PDB entry 4IQ4 | X-ray diffraction, 3.50 A resolution | chains D and F of the 6 polymer chains in the assembly

# Chain D (and F)
Protein: Non-haem bromoperoxidase BPO-A2, Matrix protein 1
Source organism: Streptomyces aureofaciens
Notes: EC 1.11.1.-; chain F of this document is another copy of the same molecule, construct and numbering; everything in this record applies to it too
UniProt: chimeric construct of P29715, P03485: residues 0-277 from P29715 (BPOA2_STRAU) positions 1-278 (UniProt number = residue number + 1); residues 286-447 from P03485 positions 3-164 (UniProt number = residue number - 283)
Amino-acid sequence (456 residues; each row starts with the number of its first residue; numbering starts at 0):
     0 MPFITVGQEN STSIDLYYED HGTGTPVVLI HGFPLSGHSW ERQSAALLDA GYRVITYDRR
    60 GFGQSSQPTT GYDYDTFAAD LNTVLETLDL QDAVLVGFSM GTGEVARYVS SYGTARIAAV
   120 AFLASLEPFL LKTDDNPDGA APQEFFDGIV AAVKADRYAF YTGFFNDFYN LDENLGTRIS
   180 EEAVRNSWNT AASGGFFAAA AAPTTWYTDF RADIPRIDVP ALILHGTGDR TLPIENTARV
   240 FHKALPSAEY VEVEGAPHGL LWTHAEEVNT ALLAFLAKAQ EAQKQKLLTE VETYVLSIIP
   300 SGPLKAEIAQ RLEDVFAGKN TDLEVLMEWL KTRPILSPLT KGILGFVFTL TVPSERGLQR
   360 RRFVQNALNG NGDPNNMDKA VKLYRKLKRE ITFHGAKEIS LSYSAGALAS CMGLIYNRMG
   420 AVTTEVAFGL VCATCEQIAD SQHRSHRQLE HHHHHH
Disordered / not traced: 0, 441-455
Differences from the reference sequence: engineered mutation T24 (Gln25 in P29715), A118 (Lys119 in P29715); linker (278-285); expression tag (448-455)
UniProt features mapped onto this chain:
  - active site: S98, D228, H257

# Chain D / chain F interface
Contacting residue pairs (41; chain D residue first):
  P1(D) with T11(F)
  Y17(D) with S10(F), hydrogen bond; T11(F)
  E18(D) with Q66(F)
  D19(D) with E8(F); N9(F), hydrogen bond; S10(F), hydrogen bond; T11(F)
  H20(D) with E8(F), salt bridge; N9(F); Q66(F); P67(F); T68(F)
  G21(D) with N9(F), hydrogen bond (backbone-side chain); T68(F)
  H37(D) with Q66(F), hydrogen bond
  E40(D) with R156(F), salt bridge; Y157(F), hydrogen bond; F195(F)
  R41(D) with K153(F); A154(F), hydrogen bond (side chain-backbone)
  S43(D) with F195(F)
  A44(D) with F195(F), hydrophobic
  L47(D) with T68(F)
  R52(D) with N9(F)
  L87(D) with S10(F)
  S179(D) with D155(F), hydrogen bond; A158(F)
  E181(D) with Y157(F); A158(F); T161(F), hydrogen bond; W187(F)
  A182(D) with Y157(F)
  R184(D) with W187(F)
  N185(D) with Y157(F), hydrogen bond; W187(F); A191(F)
  N188(D) with W187(F); N188(F)
  W261(D) with D155(F); Y157(F), hydrophobic
Other interface residues (no listed pair), chain F (19 interface residues in all): F196

# In short
The interface between chain D and chain F involves 21 residues on one side and 19 on the other; the contacts
include 10 hydrogen bonds and 2 salt bridges. Polar pairs include H20(D)-E8(F), E40(D)-R156(F) and
Y17(D)-S10(F). UniProt lists 3 active-site residues on chain D.
Chain D and chain F are both Non-haem bromoperoxidase BPO-A2, Matrix protein 1 (Streptomyces aureofaciens);
the structure, Structure of a 16 nm protein cage designed by fusing symmetric oligomeric domains, triple
mutant, P21212 ..., was determined by X-ray diffraction together with 4ITV and 4IVJ from the same study.
